2J86 - chain A; structure by X-ray diffraction, 3.05 A resolution.

[Chain A]
Name: Protein serine-threonine phosphatase
Source organism: Synechococcus elongatus
UniProtKB: Q8DGS1 (Q8DGS1_SYNEL); numbering as in UniProt (aligned over 1-240)
Sequence (240 residues; each row starts with the number of its first residue):
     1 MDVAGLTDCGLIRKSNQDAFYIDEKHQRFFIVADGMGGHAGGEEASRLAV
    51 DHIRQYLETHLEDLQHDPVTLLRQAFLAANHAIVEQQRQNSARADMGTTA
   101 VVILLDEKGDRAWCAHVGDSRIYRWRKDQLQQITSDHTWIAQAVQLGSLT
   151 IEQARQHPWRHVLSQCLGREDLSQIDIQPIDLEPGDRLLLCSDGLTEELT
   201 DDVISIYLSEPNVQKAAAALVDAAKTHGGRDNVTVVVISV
Disordered / not traced: 146-150
Metal / ion sites: Mg2+ site 1: Asp-34, Asp-193, Asp-231; Mg2+ site 2: Asp-34, Gly-35; Mg2+ site 3 near Asp-119 (its only coordinating residue here)
What the authors report for this chain:
  - Mg2+ coordination: Asp-34, Gly-35, Asp-119, Asp-193, Asp-231
  - contacts within the chain: Leu-163/Arg-169
  - conformationally variable residues (loop rearrangement, order/disorder transition, side-chain flip): Thr-138 to Gln-165, Arg-169, Asp-193
  - catalytic residues: Arg-13 (proposed by the authors, not directly observed)
  - mutagenesis - R169A: decreased catalytic activity on p- NPP
  - mutagenesis - W159A, H161A, H161S: unchanged catalytic activity
  - mutagenesis - R169A: decreased stability
  - mutagenesis - H161A, H161S, R169A: decreased catalytic activity on PII-P
  - binding site for Mg2+: Arg-13 (proposed by the authors, not directly observed)
  - mutagenesis - H161A, H161S: unchanged stability

[In short]
The Mg2+ site 1 is built by Asp-34, Asp-193 and Asp-231. Asp-34 and Gly-35 coordinate Mg2+ site 2. The paper
reports the catalytic residue Arg-13; H161A, H161S and R169A reduce catalytic activity on PII-P.
Chain A is Protein serine-threonine phosphatase (Synechococcus elongatus); the structure, Structural analysis
of the PP2C Family Phosphatase tPphA of Thermosynechococcus elongatus, was determined by X-ray diffraction.
